Entry 5XAG (X-ray diffraction, 2.56 A resolution); this record covers chains A and F of the 6 polymer chains in the assembly.

# Chain A
Name: Tubulin alpha-1B chain
Organism: Bos taurus
Reference sequence: P81947 (TBA1B_BOVIN); residues 1-451 here = UniProt positions 1-451
Amino-acid sequence (451 residues; numbered 1 to 451; the number before each row is that of its first residue):
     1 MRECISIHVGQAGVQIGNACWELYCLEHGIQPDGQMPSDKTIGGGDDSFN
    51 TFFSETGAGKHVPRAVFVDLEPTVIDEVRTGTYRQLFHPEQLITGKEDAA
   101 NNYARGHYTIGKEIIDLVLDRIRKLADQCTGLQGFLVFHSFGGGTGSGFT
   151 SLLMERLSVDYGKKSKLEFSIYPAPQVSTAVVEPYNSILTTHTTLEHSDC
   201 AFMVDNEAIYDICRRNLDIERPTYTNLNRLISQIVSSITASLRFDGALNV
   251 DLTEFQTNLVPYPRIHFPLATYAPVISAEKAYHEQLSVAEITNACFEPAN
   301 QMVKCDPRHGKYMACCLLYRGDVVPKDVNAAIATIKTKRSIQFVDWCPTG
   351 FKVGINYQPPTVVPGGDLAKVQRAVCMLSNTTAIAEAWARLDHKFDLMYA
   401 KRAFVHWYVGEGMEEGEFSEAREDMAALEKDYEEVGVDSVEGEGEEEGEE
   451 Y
Disordered / not traced: 440-451
Ion coordination: Ca2+: D39, T41, G44, E55; Mg2+: E71 (together with GTP)
Small-molecule neighbours:
  - 93X ((3R,4R)-3-(hydroxymethyl)-4-(4-methoxy-3-oxidanyl-phenyl)-1-(3,4,5-trimethoxyphenyl)azetidin-2-one): N101, T179, A180, V181
  - GTP (guanosine-5'-triphosphate): G10, Q11, A12, Q15, I16, D69, E71, D98, A99, A100, N101, S140, G142, G143, G144, T145, G146, I171, P173, V177, S178, T179, E183, N206, I209, Y224, L227, N228, I231

# Chain F
Name: Tubulin tyrosine ligase
Organism: Gallus gallus
Reference sequence: E1BQ43 (E1BQ43_CHICK); numbering as in UniProt (aligned over 1-378)
Amino-acid sequence (378 residues; numbered 1 to 378; the number before each row is that of its first residue):
     1 MYTFVVRDENSSVYAEVSRLLLATGQWKRLRKDNPRFNLMLGERNRLPFG
    51 RLGHEPGLVQLVNYYRGADKLCRKASLVKLIKTSPELSESCTWFPESYVI
   101 YPTNLKTPVAPAQNGIRHLINNTRTDEREVFLAAYNRRREGREGNVWIAK
   151 SSAGAKGEGILISSEASELLDFIDEQGQVHVIQKYLEKPLLLEPGHRKFD
   201 IRSWVLVDHLYNIYLYREGVLRTSSEPYNSANFQDKTCHLTNHCIQKEYS
   251 KNYGRYEEGNEMFFEEFNQYLMDALNTTLENSILLQIKHIIRSCLMCIEP
   301 AISTKHLHYQSFQLFGFDFMVDEELKVWLIEVNGAPACAQKLYAELCQGI
   351 VDVAISSVFPLADTGQKTSQPTSIFIKL
Disordered / not traced: 89-90, 103-124, 137-143, 152-161, 174-179, 232-234, 251, 363-372
Ion coordination: Mg2+ near D318 (its only coordinating residue here)
Small-molecule neighbours: AMP-PCP (ACP; phosphomethylphosphonic acid adenylate ester): K74, P95, I148, Q183, K184, Y185, L186, K198, D200, H239, L240, T241, N242, D318, M320, I330, E331, N333

# Chain A / chain F interface
Pairs across the interface - 24 pairs, chain A then chain F:
  Q176(A) - P56(F)
  E207(A) - H54(F)  salt bridge
  E297(A) - H306(F)
  P298(A) - L307(F)  hydrophobic
  K304(A) - H54(F)
  K304(A) - H308(F)
  C305(A) - H308(F)
  D306(A) - R66(F)
  D306(A) - L307(F)
  R308(A) - P300(F)  hydrogen bond (side chain-backbone)
  R308(A) - A301(F)
  R308(A) - I302(F)
  R308(A) - S303(F)  hydrogen bond (side chain-backbone)
  R308(A) - L307(F)
  H309(A) - R66(F)  hydrogen bond (side chain-backbone)
  H309(A) - G67(F)
  H309(A) - A301(F)
  S340(A) - P300(F)
  S340(A) - A301(F)
  E386(A) - G50(F)
  E386(A) - R66(F)  salt bridge
  R390(A) - G50(F)
  R390(A) - H54(F)
  H393(A) - R51(F)
Other interface residues (no listed pair), chain A (17 interface residues in all): P175, K338, A389, E433
Other interface residues (no listed pair), chain F (14 interface residues in all): R46

# Overview
17 residues of chain A and 14 residues of chain F are in contact; the contacts include 3 hydrogen bonds and 2
salt bridges. Among the polar pairs are E207(A)-H54(F), E386(A)-R66(F) and R308(A)-P300(F). Ligands of chain
A: GTP and compound 93X.
Here chain A is Tubulin alpha-1B chain (Bos taurus) and chain F is Tubulin tyrosine ligase (Gallus gallus).
Entry 5XAG (Crystal structure of tubulin-stathmin-TTL-Compound Z2 complex) was determined by X-ray diffraction
together with 5XAF from the same study.
